Entry 7W2Z (electron microscopy, 2.80 A resolution); this record covers chains G and B of the 6 polymer chains in the assembly.

== Chain G ==
Name: Guanine nucleotide-binding protein G(I)/G(S)/G(O) subunit gamma-2
Source organism: Homo sapiens
Reference sequence: P59768 (GBG2_HUMAN); residue numbers follow UniProt; this construct covers 1-71
Amino-acid sequence (71 residues; row label = number of the first residue in the row):
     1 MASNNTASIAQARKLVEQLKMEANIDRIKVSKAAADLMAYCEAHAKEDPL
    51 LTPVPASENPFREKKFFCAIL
Disordered / not traced: 1-7, 63-71
UniProt features mapped onto this chain:
  - modified residue: Ala2 (N-acetylalanine), Cys68 (Cysteine methyl ester)
  - lipidation: Cys68 (S-geranylgeranyl cysteine)

== Chain B ==
Name: Guanine nucleotide-binding protein G(I)/G(S)/G(T) subunit beta-1
Source organism: Homo sapiens
Reference sequence: P62873 (GBB1_HUMAN); residues 2-340 here = UniProt positions 2-340
Amino-acid sequence (339 residues; row label = number of the first residue in the row):
     2 SELDQLRQEAEQLKNQIRDARKACADATLSQITNNIDPVGRIQMRTRRTL
    52 RGHLAKIYAMHWGTDSRLLVSASQDGKLIIWDSYTTNKVHAIPLRSSWVM
   102 TCAYAPSGNYVACGGLDNICSIYNLKTREGNVRVSRELAGHTGYLSCCRF
   152 LDDNQIVTSSGDTTCALWDIETGQQTTTFTGHTGDVMSLSLAPDTRLFVS
   202 GACDASAKLWDVREGMCRQTFTGHESDINAICFFPNGNAFATGSDDATCR
   252 LFDLRADQELMTYSHDNIICGITSVSFSKSGRLLLAGYDDFNCNVWDALK
   302 ADRAGVLAGHDNRVSCLGVTDDGMAVATGSWDSFLKIWN
Disordered / not traced: 2
UniProt features mapped onto this chain:
  - modified residue: Ser2 (N-acetylserine), His266 (Phosphohistidine)
  - natural variant: Leu30 (L30F: In MRD42; uncertain significance), Arg52 (R52G: In MRD42), Gly64 (G64V: In MRD42), Asp76 (D76E: In MRD42; D76G: In MRD42), Gly77 (G77S: In MRD42), Lys78 (K78R: In MRD42), Ile80 (I80N: In MRD42; I80T: In MRD42), His91 (H91R: In MRD42; uncertain significance), Ala92 (A92T: In MRD42), Pro94 (P94S: In MRD42), Leu95 (L95P: In MRD42), Arg96 (R96L: In MRD42), 5 further natural variant entries in UniProt

== Interface between chain G and chain B ==
Pairs across the interface (77):
  Ala12(G) - Leu7(B)
  Arg13(G) - Leu7(B)
  Leu15(G) - Ala11(B)  hydrophobic
  Val16(G) - Leu7(B)
  Val16(G) - Ala11(B)  hydrophobic
  Val16(G) - Leu14(B)
  Gln18(G) - Cys218(B)  hydrogen bond (side chain-backbone)
  Leu19(G) - Ala11(B)
  Leu19(G) - Leu14(B)
  Lys20(G) - Leu14(B)
  Glu22(G) - Arg219(B)
  Glu22(G) - Thr221(B)
  Ala23(G) - Ile18(B)  hydrophobic
  Ile25(G) - Asp258(B)
  Arg27(G) - Ile18(B)
  Arg27(G) - Ala21(B)
  Arg27(G) - Cys25(B)
  Arg27(G) - Arg256(B)
  Arg27(G) - Asp258(B)  salt bridge
  Ile28(G) - Cys25(B)
  Ile28(G) - Arg256(B)  hydrogen bond (backbone-backbone)
  Ile28(G) - Ala257(B)
  Lys29(G) - Ala24(B)
  Lys29(G) - Cys25(B)
  Lys29(G) - Asp27(B)  salt bridge
  Val30(G) - Cys25(B)  hydrogen bond (backbone-backbone)
  Val30(G) - Ala26(B)  hydrophobic
  Val30(G) - Asp27(B)
  Val30(G) - Ala28(B)
  Val30(G) - Ala257(B)  hydrophobic
  Val30(G) - Leu261(B)  hydrophobic
  Ser31(G) - Asp27(B)
  Ser31(G) - Ala28(B)
  Ser31(G) - Ile33(B)
  Ala33(G) - Asp254(B)
  Ala34(G) - Leu30(B)  hydrophobic
  Ala34(G) - Ile33(B)  hydrophobic
  Asp36(G) - Arg256(B)  salt bridge
  Leu37(G) - Phe235(B)  hydrophobic
  Leu37(G) - Ala240(B)  hydrophobic
  Leu37(G) - Leu252(B)  hydrophobic
  Leu37(G) - Leu261(B)  hydrophobic
  Met38(G) - Leu300(B)  hydrophobic
  Tyr40(G) - Pro236(B)
  Tyr40(G) - Asn237(B)
  Tyr40(G) - Ser281(B)
  Cys41(G) - Phe235(B)  hydrophobic
  Cys41(G) - Ser281(B)  hydrogen bond (side chain-backbone)
  Cys41(G) - Gly282(B)
  His44(G) - Ser281(B)
  Glu47(G) - Lys280(B)
  Asp48(G) - Ser279(B)  hydrogen bond
  Asp48(G) - Lys280(B)
  Asp48(G) - Ser281(B)  hydrogen bond
  Pro49(G) - Asp323(B)
  Pro49(G) - Gly324(B)
  Pro49(G) - Met325(B)  hydrophobic
  Leu50(G) - Ile43(B)
  Leu50(G) - Met45(B)  hydrophobic
  Leu50(G) - Gly324(B)
  Leu50(G) - Met325(B)
  Leu50(G) - Val327(B)  hydrophobic
  Leu51(G) - Val40(B)  hydrophobic
  Leu51(G) - Ile43(B)
  Leu51(G) - Arg283(B)
  Val54(G) - Met325(B)  hydrophobic
  Glu58(G) - Met325(B)
  Asn59(G) - Asn340(B)  hydrogen bond
  Pro60(G) - Tyr85(B)
  Pro60(G) - Met325(B)
  Phe61(G) - Arg48(B)
  Phe61(G) - Arg49(B)
  Phe61(G) - Ser84(B)
  Phe61(G) - Tyr85(B)  hydrophobic
  Phe61(G) - Ala326(B)  hydrophobic
  Phe61(G) - Ile338(B)  hydrophobic
  Phe61(G) - Asn340(B)
Other interface residues (no listed pair), chain G (39 interface residues in all): Ser8, Asp26, Lys32, Glu42, Ala45, Arg62
Other interface residues (no listed pair), chain B (56 interface residues in all): Leu4, Glu10, Gln17, Arg22, Thr34, Ile37, Trp63, Gln220, Gln259, Leu284, Val320

== Summary ==
39 residues of chain G and 56 residues of chain B are in contact; the contacts include 7 hydrogen bonds and 3
salt bridges. Polar contacts include Arg27(G)-Asp258(B), Lys29(G)-Asp27(B) and Asp36(G)-Arg256(B).
Here chain G is Guanine nucleotide-binding protein G(I)/G(S)/G(O) subunit gamma-2 and chain B is Guanine
nucleotide-binding protein G(I)/G(S)/G(T) subunit beta-1, both from Homo sapiens. Entry 7W2Z (Cryo-EM
structure of the ghrelin-bound human ghrelin receptor-Go complex) was determined by electron microscopy.
